PDB entry 2YIR | X-ray diffraction, 2.10 A resolution | chain A

== Chain A ==
Name: Serine/threonine-protein kinase CHK2
From: Homo sapiens
Notes: EC 2.7.11.1; fragment: catalytic kinase domain, residues 210-531
UniProt: O96017 (CHK2_HUMAN); residues 210-531 here = UniProt positions 210-531
Chain sequence (323 residues; numbered 209 to 531; the number before each row is that of its first residue):
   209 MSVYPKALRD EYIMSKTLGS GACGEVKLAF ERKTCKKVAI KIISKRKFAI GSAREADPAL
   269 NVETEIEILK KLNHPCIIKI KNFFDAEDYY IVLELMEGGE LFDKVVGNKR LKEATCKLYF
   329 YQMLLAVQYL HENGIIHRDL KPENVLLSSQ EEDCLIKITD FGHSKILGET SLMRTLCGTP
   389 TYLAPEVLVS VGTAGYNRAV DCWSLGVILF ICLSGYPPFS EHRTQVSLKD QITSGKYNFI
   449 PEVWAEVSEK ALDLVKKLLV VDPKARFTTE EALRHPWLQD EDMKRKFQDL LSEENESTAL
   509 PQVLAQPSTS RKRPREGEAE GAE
Not modelled in the structure: 209, 254-267, 510-531
Sequence notes: expression tag (209)
Ligand contacts: YIR ((E)-N-(5-(2-carbamimidoylhydrazono)-5,6,7,8-tetrahydronaphthalen-2-yl)-7-nitro-1H-indole-2-carboxamide): L226, C231, V234, A247, K249, I251, E273, L277, I286, I288, I299, L301, L303, M304, E305, G307, L354, T367, D368, G370
UniProt features mapped onto this chain:
  - region: D368 to E394 (T-loop/activation segment)
  - active site: D347 (Proton acceptor)
  - binding site (ATP): G227 to V234, K249, E302 to E308, E351, N352, D368
  - modified residue: S379 (Phosphoserine), T383 (Phosphothreonine), T387 (Phosphothreonine), S456 (Phosphoserine)
  - natural variant: E239 (E239K: In prostate cancer), I251 (I251F: In prostate cancer; uncertain significance), R318 (R318H: In prostate cancer; uncertain significance), T323 (T323P: In prostate cancer), Y327 (Y327C: In prostate cancer; uncertain significance), H371 (H371Y: Confers a moderate risk of breast cancer), Y390 (Y390C: In BC), S428 (S428F: May increase breast cancer risk), T476 (T476K: In prostate cancer)
  - mutagenesis: D347 (D347A: Loss of kinase activity and of the ability to phosphorylate CDC25A), D368 (D368N: Loss of autophosphorylation activity), S379 (S379A: Abrogates autophosphorylation at Ser-379 and prevents ubiquitination), T383 (T383A: Loss of phosphorylation in response to ionizing radiation), T387 (T387A: Loss of phosphorylation in response to ionizing radiation), S456 (S456A: Increased ubiquitination and degradation by the proteasome)
Reported in the primary citation:
  - binding site for YIR: E273
  - specificity-determining residues: L301 (citing earlier work)

== Overview ==
Ligands of chain A: compound YIR. From UniProt: active-site residue D347, 19 ATP-binding residues and 6
mutagenesis sites. The paper reports a binding site for YIR at E273; the specificity determinant L301.
Chain A is Serine/threonine-protein kinase CHK2 (Homo sapiens); the structure, Structural analysis of
checkpoint kinase 2 in complex with inhibitor PV1352, was determined by X-ray diffraction together with 2YIQ
and 2YIT from the same study.
